PDB entry 9LNW | X-ray diffraction, 2.55 A resolution | chains A and E of the 6 polymer chains in the assembly

[Chain A]
Name: Detyrosinated tubulin alpha-1B chain
Organism: Sus scrofa
UniProtKB: Q2XVP4 (TBA1B_PIG); residues 1-450 here = UniProt positions 1-450
Sequence (450 residues; each row starts with the number of its first residue):
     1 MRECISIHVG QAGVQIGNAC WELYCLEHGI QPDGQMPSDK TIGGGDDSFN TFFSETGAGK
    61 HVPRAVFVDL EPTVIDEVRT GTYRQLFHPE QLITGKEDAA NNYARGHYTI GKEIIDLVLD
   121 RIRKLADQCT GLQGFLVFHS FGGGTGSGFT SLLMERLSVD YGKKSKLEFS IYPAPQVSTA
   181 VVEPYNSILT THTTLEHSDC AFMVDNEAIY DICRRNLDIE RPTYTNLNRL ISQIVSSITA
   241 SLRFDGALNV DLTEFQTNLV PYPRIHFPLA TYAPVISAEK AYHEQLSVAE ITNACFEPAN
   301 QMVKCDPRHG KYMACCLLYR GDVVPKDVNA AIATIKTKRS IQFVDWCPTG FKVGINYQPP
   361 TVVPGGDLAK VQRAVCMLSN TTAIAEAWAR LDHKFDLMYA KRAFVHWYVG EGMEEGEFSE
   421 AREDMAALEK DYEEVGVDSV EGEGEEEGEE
Unresolved in the structure: 440-450
Bound ions: Ca2+: Asp39, Thr41, Gly44, Asp47, Asn50, Glu55
Residues lining bound ligands: GTP (guanosine-5'-triphosphate): Gly10, Gln11, Ala12, Gln15, Ile16, Asp69, Asp98, Ala99, Ala100, Asn101, Ser140, Gly142, Gly143, Gly144, Thr145, Gly146, Ile171, Val177, Ser178, Thr179, Glu183, Asn206, Tyr224, Leu227, Asn228, Ile231
Swiss-Prot annotation at these positions:
  - motif: Met1 to Cys4 (MREC motif)
  - active site: Glu254
  - binding site (GTP): Gly10, Gln11, Ala12, Gln15, Glu71, Ala99, Ser140, Gly143, Gly144, Thr145, Gly146, Thr179, Glu183, Asn206, Tyr224, Asn228, Leu252
  - binding site (Mg(2+)): Glu71
  - modified residue: Lys40 (N6,N6,N6-trimethyllysine), Ser48 (Phosphoserine), Ser232 (Phosphoserine), Tyr282 (3'-nitrotyrosine), Arg339 (Omega-N-methylarginine), Ser439 (Phosphoserine), Glu443 (5-glutamyl polyglutamate), Glu445 (5-glutamyl polyglutamate)
  - cross-link (Glycyl lysine isopeptide (Lys-Gly)): Lys326 (interchain with G-Cter in ubiquitin), Lys370 (interchain with G-Cter in ubiquitin)

[Chain E]
Name: Stathmin-4
Organism: Mus musculus
UniProtKB: P63042 (STMN4_MOUSE); residues 5-145 here correspond to UniProt positions 49-189 (UniProt number = residue number + 44)
Sequence (143 residues; each row starts with the number of its first residue):
     3 MADMEVIELN KCTSGQSFEV ILKPPSFDGV PEFNASLPRR RDPSLEEIQK KLEAAEERRK
    63 YQEAELLKHL AEKREHEREV IQKAIEENNN FIKMAKEKLA QKMESNKENR EAHLAAMLER
   123 LQEKDKHAEE VRKNKELKEE ASR
Unresolved in the structure: 3-5, 29-43, 141-145
Differences from the reference sequence: initiating methionine (3); expression tag (4)

[Chain A / chain E interface]
Residue-residue contacts (60):
  Tyr108(A) - Ala57(E)  hydrophobic
  Tyr108(A) - Arg61(E)
  Thr109(A) - Arg61(E)  hydrogen bond
  Lys112(A) - Leu54(E)
  Leu152(A) - Leu54(E)  hydrophobic
  Glu155(A) - Ile50(E)
  Arg156(A) - Leu47(E)
  Ser158(A) - Asp44(E)
  Val159(A) - Pro45(E)
  Val159(A) - Ser46(E)
  Val159(A) - Leu47(E)
  His197(A) - Asp44(E)
  His197(A) - Pro45(E)
  Asp245(A) - Cys14(E)  hydrogen bond
  Asp245(A) - Ser16(E)
  Ala247(A) - Asn12(E)
  Ala247(A) - Ser19(E)
  Leu248(A) - Ser19(E)
  Pro325(A) - Gln18(E)
  Pro325(A) - Phe20(E)  hydrophobic
  Asn329(A) - Val8(E)
  Asn329(A) - Phe20(E)
  Asn329(A) - Val22(E)
  Lys336(A) - Leu24(E)
  Asp345(A) - Pro27(E)
  Asp345(A) - Ser28(E)  hydrogen bond (backbone-backbone)
  Cys347(A) - Pro27(E)
  Pro348(A) - Lys25(E)
  Pro348(A) - Pro27(E)
  Thr349(A) - Ile23(E)
  Thr349(A) - Leu24(E)  hydrogen bond (backbone-backbone)
  Thr349(A) - Lys25(E)  hydrogen bond (backbone-backbone)
  Gly350(A) - Val22(E)
  Gly350(A) - Ile23(E)
  Gly350(A) - Leu24(E)
  Phe351(A) - Glu21(E)
  Phe351(A) - Val22(E)  hydrogen bond (backbone-backbone)
  Phe351(A) - Leu24(E)  hydrophobic
  Lys352(A) - Phe20(E)
  Lys352(A) - Glu21(E)
  Val353(A) - Ser19(E)
  Val353(A) - Phe20(E)  hydrogen bond (backbone-backbone)
  Val353(A) - Val22(E)  hydrophobic
  Gly354(A) - Gln18(E)
  Ile355(A) - Ser16(E)
  Ile355(A) - Gly17(E)
  Ile355(A) - Gln18(E)  hydrogen bond (backbone-backbone)
  Asn356(A) - Ser16(E)
  Tyr357(A) - Thr15(E)
  Tyr357(A) - Ser16(E)  hydrogen bond (backbone-backbone)
  Tyr357(A) - Gly17(E)
  Tyr357(A) - Gln18(E)  hydrogen bond
  Val409(A) - Gln64(E)
  Gly410(A) - Arg61(E)
  Gly410(A) - Gln64(E)
  Glu411(A) - Arg61(E)  salt bridge
  Gly412(A) - Ala57(E)
  Gly412(A) - Arg60(E)  hydrogen bond (backbone-side chain)
  Gly412(A) - Arg61(E)
  Glu414(A) - Arg60(E)  salt bridge
Other interface residues (no listed pair), chain A (38 interface residues in all): His107, Gly246, Val324, Val328, Ile332, Trp346
Other interface residues (no listed pair), chain E (32 interface residues in all): Leu11, Pro26, Gln51, Lys53, Glu55, Glu58

[Overview]
The interface between chain A and chain E involves 38 residues on one side and 32 on the other, with 11
hydrogen bonds and 2 salt bridges. Polar pairs include Glu411(A)-Arg61(E), Glu414(A)-Arg60(E) and
Thr109(A)-Arg61(E). Bound to chain A: GTP.
Chain A is Detyrosinated tubulin alpha-1B chain (Sus scrofa) and chain E is Stathmin-4 (Mus musculus); the
structure, Crystal structure of T2R-TTL-YQVB8 Complex, was determined by X-ray diffraction.
